7N2P - chains A and F of the 5 polymer chains in the assembly; structure by X-ray diffraction, 2.50 A resolution.

# Chain A
Name: Human leukocyte antigen (HLA) B27
From: Homo sapiens
UniProtKB: A3F718 (A3F718_HUMAN); residues 1-278 here correspond to UniProt positions 11-288 (UniProt number = residue number + 10)
Chain sequence (278 residues; numbered 1 to 278; the number before each row is that of its first residue):
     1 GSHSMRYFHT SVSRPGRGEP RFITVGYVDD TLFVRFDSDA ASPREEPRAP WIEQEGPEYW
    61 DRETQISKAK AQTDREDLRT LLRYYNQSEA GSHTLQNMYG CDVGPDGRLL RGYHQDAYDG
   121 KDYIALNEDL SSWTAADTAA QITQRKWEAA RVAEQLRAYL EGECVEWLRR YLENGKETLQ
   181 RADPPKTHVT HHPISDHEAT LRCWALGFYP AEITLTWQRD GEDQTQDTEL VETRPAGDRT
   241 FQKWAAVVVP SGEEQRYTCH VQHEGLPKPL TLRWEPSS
Disordered / not traced: 195-198, 216-218, 250-256, 277-278
Disulfides: Cys101-Cys164, Cys203-Cys259
Differences from the reference sequence: engineered mutation Ser67 (Cys77 in A3F718)
What the authors report for this chain:
  - mutagenesis - H114Y: unchanged stability
  - mutagenesis - D116H: unchanged signaling

# Chain F
Name: AS4.3 T cell receptor beta chain
From: Homo sapiens
Chain sequence (242 residues; each row starts with the number of its first residue):
     3 GVTQTPKHLI TATGQRVTLR CSPRSGDLSV YWYQQSLDQG LQFLIQYYNG EERAKGNILE
    63 RFSAQQFPDL HSELNLSSLE LGDSALYFCA SSVATYSTDT QYFGPGTRLT VLEDLKNVFP
   123 PEVAVFEPSE AEISHTQKAT LVCLATGFFP DHVELSWWVN GKEVHSGVCT DPQPLKEQPA
   183 LNDSRYALSS RLRVSATFWQ NPRNHFRCQV QFYGLSENDE WTQDRAKPVT QIVSAEAWGR
   243 AD
Disordered / not traced: 244
Disulfides: Cys23-Cys91, Cys145-Cys210
Covalently attached groups: N-acetylglucosamine (NAG) linked to Asn77

# Interface between chain A and chain F
Residue-residue contacts (12; chain A residue first):
  Gln72(A) with Arg55(F)
  Glu76(A) with Tyr50(F); Arg55(F), salt bridge
  Lys146(A) with Tyr98(F)
  Trp147(A) with Tyr98(F)
  Ala150(A) with Tyr98(F), hydrophobic; Thr100(F), hydrogen bond (backbone-side chain); Asp101(F)
  Arg151(A) with Thr100(F)
  Val152(A) with Tyr98(F), hydrophobic; Thr100(F)
  Gln155(A) with Thr100(F)
Also at the interface, not in a pair above, chain A (10 interface residues in all): Arg83, Ala149
Also at the interface, not in a pair above, chain F (7 interface residues in all): Asn51, Thr97
Interface features reported in the paper:
  - interface residues, chain F: Tyr98(F)

# Overview
10 residues of chain A and 7 residues of chain F are in contact; the contacts include 1 hydrogen bond and 1
salt bridge. Among the polar pairs are Glu76(A)-Arg55(F) and Ala150(A)-Thr100(F). Covalently linked
N-acetylglucosamine: at Asn77(F). From the paper: H114Y of chain A leaves stability unchanged; the interface
residue Tyr98(F).
Chain A is Human leukocyte antigen (HLA) B27 and chain F is AS4.3 T cell receptor beta chain, both from Homo
sapiens; the structure, AS4.3-RNASEH2b-HLA*B27, was determined by X-ray diffraction (same publication as 7N2N,
7N2O, 7N2Q, 7N2R, 7N2S and 8CX4).
